8WZ5 - chains A and L of the 9 polymer chains in the assembly; structure by electron microscopy, 3.51 A resolution.

== Chain A ==
Molecule: RSV Fusion glycoprotein
From: Human respiratory syncytial virus B
Sequence (492 residues; each row starts with the number of its first residue; note: 1 number in that range is skipped by the numbering (no residue carries it; nothing is unmodelled there)):
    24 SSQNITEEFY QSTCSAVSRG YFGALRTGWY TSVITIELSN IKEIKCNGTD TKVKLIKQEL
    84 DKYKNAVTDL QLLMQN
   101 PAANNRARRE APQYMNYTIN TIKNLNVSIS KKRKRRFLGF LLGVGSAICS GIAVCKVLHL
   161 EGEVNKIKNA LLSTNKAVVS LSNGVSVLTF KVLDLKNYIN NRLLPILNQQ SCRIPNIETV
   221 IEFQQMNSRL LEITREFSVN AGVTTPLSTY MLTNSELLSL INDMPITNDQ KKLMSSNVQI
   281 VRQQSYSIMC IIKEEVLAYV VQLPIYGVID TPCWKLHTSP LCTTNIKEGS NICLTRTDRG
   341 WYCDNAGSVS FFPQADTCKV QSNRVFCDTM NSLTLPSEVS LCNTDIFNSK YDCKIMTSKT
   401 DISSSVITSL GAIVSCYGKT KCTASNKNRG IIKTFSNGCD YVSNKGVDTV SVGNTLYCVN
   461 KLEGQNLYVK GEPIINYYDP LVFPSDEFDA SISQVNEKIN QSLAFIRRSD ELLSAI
Disordered / not traced: 101-144
Disulfide bonds: Cys-37/Cys-439, Cys-69/Cys-212, Cys-155/Cys-290, Cys-313/Cys-343, Cys-322/Cys-333, Cys-358/Cys-367, Cys-382/Cys-393, Cys-416/Cys-422

== Chain L ==
Molecule: 5B11 Fab Light Chain
From: Mus musculus
Notes: antibody fragment or engineered binder
Sequence (107 residues; numbered 1 to 107; the number before each row is that of its first residue):
     1 DIQMTQSPSS LSASVGDRVT ITCRSSGNIH NFLTWYQQKP GKSPQFLVYN AKTLADGVPS
    61 RFSGSGSGTQ FTLTISSLQP EDFGIYYCQH FWTTPYTFGG GTKVEIK

== How chain A and chain L interact ==
Residue-residue contacts - 10 pairs, chain A then chain L:
  Lys-166(A) / Phe-32(L)
  Lys-166(A) / Phe-91(L)
  Lys-166(A) / Trp-92(L)
  Asn-169(A) / Tyr-49(L)
  Asn-169(A) / Asn-50(L)
  Asn-169(A) / Phe-91(L)
  Leu-172(A) / Tyr-49(L)  hydrophobic
  Ser-180(A) / His-30(L)  hydrogen bond
  Leu-181(A) / Trp-92(L)
  Ser-182(A) / Trp-92(L)
Also at the interface, not in a pair above, chain A (7 interface residues in all): Asn-165

== In short ==
The interface between chain A and chain L involves 7 residues on one side and 6 on the other, with 1 hydrogen
bond. The hydrogen-bonded pair is Ser-180(A)/His-30(L).
Here chain A is RSV Fusion glycoprotein (Human respiratory syncytial virus B) and chain L is 5B11 Fab Light
Chain (Mus musculus). Entry 8WZ5 (Cryo-EM structure of prefusion-stabilized RSV F (DS-Cav1 sc9-10 strain:
B18537) in complex with humanized nAb 5B11) was determined by electron microscopy together with 8WZ3, 8WZE and
8WZ4 from the same study.
